PDB entry 6W1A | X-ray diffraction, 2.80 A resolution | chains B and E of the 4 polymer chains in the assembly

Chain B:
Molecule: Transcriptional regulator
Organism: Streptococcus dysgalactiae
UniProtKB: A0A0J9X288 (A0A0J9X288_STRDY); residue numbers follow UniProt; this construct covers 1-284
Chain sequence (284 residues; numbered 1 to 284; the number before each row is that of its first residue):
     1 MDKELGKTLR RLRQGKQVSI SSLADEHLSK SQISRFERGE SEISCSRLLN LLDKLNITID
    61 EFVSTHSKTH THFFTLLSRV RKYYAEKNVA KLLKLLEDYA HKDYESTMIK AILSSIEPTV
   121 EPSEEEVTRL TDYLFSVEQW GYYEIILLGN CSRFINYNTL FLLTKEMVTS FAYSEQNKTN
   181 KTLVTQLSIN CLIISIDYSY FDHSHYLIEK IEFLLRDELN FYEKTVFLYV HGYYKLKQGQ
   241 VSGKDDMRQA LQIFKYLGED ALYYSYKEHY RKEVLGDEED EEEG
Disordered / not traced: 1-3, 277-284

Chain E:
Molecule: 30-nt DNA strand
Sequence (30 nucleotides; numbered 1 to 30; the number before each row is that of its first residue):
     1 CCATTTTTCC CACTTTCACA ACAAAAAATT

Chain B / chain E interface:
Contacting residue pairs - 15 pairs, chain B then chain E:
  Glu26(B) - DA18(E)  phosphate contact
  His27(B) - DA18(E)  phosphate contact
  Leu28(B) - DA18(E)  phosphate contact
  Ser29(B) - DC17(E)  sugar contact
  Ser29(B) - DA18(E)  hydrogen bond to the phosphate
  Ser31(B) - DA18(E)  hydrogen bond to the base
  Ser31(B) - DC19(E)  hydrogen bond to the base
  Gln32(B) - DC17(E)  phosphate contact
  Gln32(B) - DA18(E)  hydrogen bond to the base
  Ser41(B) - DT16(E)  phosphate contact
  Glu42(B) - DT16(E)  hydrogen bond to the phosphate
  Ile43(B) - DC17(E)  phosphate contact
  Ser44(B) - DC17(E)  phosphate contact
  Arg47(B) - DC17(E)  salt bridge to the phosphate
  Arg47(B) - DA18(E)  salt bridge to the phosphate
Interface residues without a listed pair, chain B (13 interface residues in all): Arg35, Glu40

Overview:
The interface between chain B and chain E involves 13 residues on one side and 4 on the other; the contacts
include 5 hydrogen bonds and 2 salt bridges. Polar pairs include Ser31(B)-DA18(E), Ser31(B)-DC19(E) and
Gln32(B)-DA18(E).
Chain B is Transcriptional regulator (Streptococcus dysgalactiae) and chain E is a 30-nt DNA strand; the
structure, Crystal structure of Streptococcus dysgalactiae SHP pheromone receptor Rgg2 bound to DNA, was
determined by X-ray diffraction, deposited together with 6W1E, 6W1F and 7JI0.
